PDB entry 6RHZ | electron microscopy, 3.20 A resolution | chains 2 and 4 of the 11 polymer chains in the assembly

# Chain 2
Molecule: Chlorophyll a-b binding protein, Lhca2
Source organism: Dunaliella salina
Chain sequence (208 residues; numbered 63 to 270; the number before each row is that of its first residue):
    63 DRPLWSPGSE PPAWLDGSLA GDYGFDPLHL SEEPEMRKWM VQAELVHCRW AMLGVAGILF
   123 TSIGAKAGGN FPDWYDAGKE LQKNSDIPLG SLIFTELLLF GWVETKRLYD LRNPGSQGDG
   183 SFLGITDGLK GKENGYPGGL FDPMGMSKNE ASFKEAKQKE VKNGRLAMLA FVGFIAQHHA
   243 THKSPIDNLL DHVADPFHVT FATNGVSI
Bound ions: chlorophyll b Mg near Trp67 (its only coordinating residue here); chlorophyll a Mg site 1 near Glu106 (its only coordinating residue here); chlorophyll a Mg site 2 near Glu166 (its only coordinating residue here); chlorophyll a Mg site 3 near Gln239 (its only coordinating residue here)
Residues lining bound ligands:
  - beta-carotene (BCR): Trp112, Leu161, Phe162, Trp164, Val165, Phe184, Leu185
  - chlorophyll b (CHL), molecule 1: Pro65, Leu66, Trp67, Pro69, Tyr85, Phe87
  - chlorophyll b (CHL), molecule 2: Gln104, Val108, Arg111, Trp112, Trp164, Val165, Lys168, Arg169, Asp172, Gln179, Phe184, Leu191, Gly193, Gly197, Pro199, Phe203
  - chlorophyll b (CHL), molecule 3: Trp112, Gly140, Ile149, Leu154, Thr157, Glu158, Leu161, Phe162
  - chlorophyll b (CHL), molecule 4: Tyr137, Asp138, Ala139, Gly140, Lys141, Gln144, Leu151, Leu154, Ile155, Glu158
  - chlorophyll a (CLA), molecule 1: Leu77, Leu81, Ala82, Gly83, Asp84, Tyr85, Gly86, Phe87, Asp88, Leu92, Ser93, Met102, Val103, Ala105, Glu106, His109, Arg227, Met230, Leu231, Val234
  - chlorophyll a (CLA), molecule 2: Pro89, Leu90, Trp101, Met102, His109, Phe233
  - chlorophyll a (CLA), molecule 3: Trp101, Gln104, Ala105, Val108, His109, Trp112, Glu158, Leu159, Phe162, Gly163, Glu166, Thr167, Arg169, Leu170
  - chlorophyll a (CLA), molecule 4: Arg111, Met114, Leu115, Ala118, Leu121, Phe122, Lys194, Tyr198, Pro199, Gly200, Phe203, Asp204, Met208, Ser209, Phe215, Ala218, Lys219, Lys221, Glu222, Asn225
  - chlorophyll a (CLA), molecule 5: Trp112, Leu115, Gly116, Ala118, Gly119, Phe122, Thr123, Phe133, Pro134, Leu143
  - chlorophyll a (CLA), molecule 6: Leu121, Lys221, Asn225, Leu228
  - chlorophyll a (CLA), molecule 7: Ser153, Phe156, Thr157, Leu160, Leu161
  - chlorophyll a (CLA), molecule 8: Leu160, Gly163, Trp164, Thr167, Lys168, Tyr171, Gln179, Phe184
  - chlorophyll a (CLA), molecule 9: Glu217, Gln220, Lys221, Lys224, Asn225
  - chlorophyll a (CLA), molecule 10: Leu228, Leu231, Ala232, Val234, Gly235, Ala238, Gln239, Thr243, Asn250, Leu251, His254, Val261, Thr262, Phe263, Asn266
  - chlorophyll a (CLA), molecule 11: Val234, Ile237, Ala238, His241, Ala242, Phe263, Val268, Ser269, Ile270
  - chlorophyll a (CLA), molecule 12: Leu251, His254, Val255, Pro258, Phe259, Thr262, Phe263
  - lutein (LUT; (3r,3'r,6s)-4,5-didehydro-5,6-dihydro-beta,beta-carotene-3,3'-diol): Met114, Val117, Ala118, Leu121, Asp204, Met206, Met208, Asn225, Leu228, Ala229, Ala232, Phe236, Gln239, Pro247, Leu251
  - violaxanthin (XAT; (3s,5r,6s,3's,5'r,6's)-5,6,5',6'-diepoxy-5,6,5',6'- tetrahydro-beta,beta-carotene-3,3'-diol): Phe87, Asp88, Pro89, Leu90, Leu92, His109, Trp112, Ala113, Gly116, Val117, Ile120, Trp136, Tyr137, Ala139, Met230, Phe233, Val234

# Chain 4
Molecule: Chlorophyll a-b binding protein, Lhca4
Source organism: Dunaliella salina
Chain sequence (211 residues; numbered 123 to 333; the number before each row is that of its first residue):
   123 DRPLWYPGAT PPAHLDGSML GDYGFDPLRL GTNPDRMKWF REAELTNGRW AMAAVVGILF
   183 TDVFTSIGLV GLPKWWEAGA QTYPIDNQTL RTLAIIEFLL FGWVETKRLY DLRNPGSQGD
   243 GSFLGITDGL KGTENGYPGG IFDPLGYSKT SPEKLDELQN GRLAMLAFLG FASTAAVNGQ
   303 GPIESLQTHL ADPFHVTFAT NGVSIPHFTE F
Bound ions: chlorophyll a Mg (4 sites), coordinated by Trp127, Glu227, Glu279, Ser326
Residues lining bound ligands:
  - beta-carotene (BCR): Trp172, Leu222, Phe223, Trp225, Val226, Phe245, Leu246
  - chlorophyll b (CHL), molecule 1: Glu164, Thr168, Arg171, Trp172, Trp225, Val226, Lys229, Arg230, Asp233, Gln240, Leu252, Gly254, Gly258, Pro260, Ile263
  - chlorophyll b (CHL), molecule 2: Trp172, Gly201, Thr204, Thr211, Leu215, Ile218, Glu219, Leu222, Phe223, Asp265
  - chlorophyll b (CHL), molecule 3: Trp197, Trp198, Glu199, Ala200, Gly201, Ala202, Tyr205, Arg213, Leu215, Glu219, Phe290
  - chlorophyll b (CHL), molecule 4: Leu221, Gly224, Trp225, Thr228, Lys229, Tyr232, Ser244
  - chlorophyll a (CLA), molecule 1: Pro125, Leu126, Trp127, Tyr128, Pro129, Tyr145, Phe147
  - chlorophyll a (CLA), molecule 2: Leu137, Met141, Leu142, Gly143, Asp144, Tyr145, Gly146, Phe147, Asp148, Leu152, Gly153, Met159, Phe162, Arg163, Ala165, Glu166, Asn169, Arg284, Met287, Leu288, Leu291
  - chlorophyll a (CLA), molecule 3: Trp161, Phe162, Ala165, Asn169, Trp172, Phe290, Leu291
  - chlorophyll a (CLA), molecule 4: Trp161, Glu164, Ala165, Thr168, Asn169, Trp172, Glu219, Phe220, Phe223, Gly224, Glu227, Thr228, Arg230, Leu231
  - chlorophyll a (CLA), molecule 5: Arg171, Met174, Ala175, Val178, Gly258, Tyr259, Pro260, Ile263, Phe264, Leu267, Glu275, Lys276, Asp278, Glu279, Asn282
  - chlorophyll a (CLA), molecule 6: Trp172, Ala175, Ala176, Val178, Gly179, Phe182, Thr183, Leu194, Pro195, Ala200, Thr204
  - chlorophyll a (CLA), molecule 7: Leu181, Glu275, Asp278, Asn282, Leu285
  - chlorophyll a (CLA), molecule 8: Ile218, Leu221, Leu222
  - chlorophyll a (CLA), molecule 9: Leu277, Asp278, Gln281, Asn282, Leu285
  - chlorophyll a (CLA), molecule 10: Leu288, Leu291, Gly292, Ser295, Thr296, Val299, Asn300, Ser307, Leu308, Thr310, His311, Val318, Thr319, Phe320, Gly324, Ser326
  - chlorophyll a (CLA), molecule 11: Ser295, Ala298, Val299, Phe320, Val325, Ser326, Ile327, Pro328
  - chlorophyll a (CLA), molecule 12: Leu308, His311, Leu312, Pro315, Phe316, Thr319, Phe320
  - lutein (LUT; (3r,3'r,6s)-4,5-didehydro-5,6-dihydro-beta,beta-carotene-3,3'-diol): Met174, Val177, Val178, Leu181, Phe264, Asp265, Pro266, Asn282, Leu285, Ala286, Ala289, Phe293, Pro304, Ile305, Leu308
  - violaxanthin (XAT; (3s,5r,6s,3's,5'r,6's)-5,6,5',6'-diepoxy-5,6,5',6'- tetrahydro-beta,beta-carotene-3,3'-diol): Phe147, Asp148, Pro149, Leu150, Arg151, Leu152, Asn169, Trp172, Ala173, Ala176, Ile180, Trp197, Ala200, Met287, Leu288, Phe290, Leu291

# How chain 2 and chain 4 interact
Pairs across the interface (25; chain 2 residue first):
  Lys141(2) - Phe333(4)
  Asp148(2) - His317(4)  hydrogen bond (backbone-side chain)
  Ile149(2) - Phe316(4)  hydrophobic
  Pro150(2) - Phe316(4)
  Pro150(2) - His317(4)
  Pro150(2) - Thr322(4)
  Leu151(2) - Thr331(4)
  Gly152(2) - Ala321(4)
  Ser153(2) - Phe316(4)  hydrogen bond (side chain-backbone)
  Ser153(2) - Thr319(4)
  Ser153(2) - Ala321(4)
  Phe156(2) - Phe320(4)  hydrophobic
  Phe156(2) - Ile327(4)  hydrophobic
  Phe156(2) - His329(4)
  Tyr171(2) - Tyr128(4)  hydrophobic
  Tyr171(2) - Gly130(4)
  Tyr171(2) - Ala131(4)
  Tyr171(2) - Thr132(4)
  Asn175(2) - Ala131(4)
  Ser178(2) - Pro129(4)
  Ser178(2) - Gly130(4)
  Ser178(2) - Ala131(4)  hydrogen bond (side chain-backbone)
  Gln179(2) - Pro129(4)
  Gln179(2) - Gly130(4)
  Ser183(2) - Pro129(4)
Other interface residues (no listed pair), chain 2 (17 interface residues in all): Ile155, Thr167, Lys168, Arg174

# In short
17 residues of chain 2 and 15 residues of chain 4 are in contact, with 3 hydrogen bonds. Among the polar pairs
are Asp148(2)-His317(4), Ser153(2)-Phe316(4) and Ser178(2)-Ala131(4). 2 chlorophyll a molecules are bound
between chain 2 and chain 4.
Here chain 2 is Chlorophyll a-b binding protein, Lhca2 and chain 4 is Chlorophyll a-b binding protein, Lhca4,
both from Dunaliella salina. Entry 6RHZ (Structure of a minimal photosystem I from a green alga) was
determined by electron microscopy (same publication as 6QPH).
